8DGT - chains A and B of the 5 polymer chains in the assembly; structure by electron microscopy, 3.90 A resolution.

[Chain A]
Molecule: Serine/threonine-protein kinase B-raf
Source organism: Homo sapiens
Notes: EC 2.7.11.1
Reference sequence: P15056 (BRAF_HUMAN); residues 1-766 here = UniProt positions 1-766
Sequence (805 residues; each row starts with the number of its first residue; numbers below 1 keep their minus sign (Met-26 is residue -26)):
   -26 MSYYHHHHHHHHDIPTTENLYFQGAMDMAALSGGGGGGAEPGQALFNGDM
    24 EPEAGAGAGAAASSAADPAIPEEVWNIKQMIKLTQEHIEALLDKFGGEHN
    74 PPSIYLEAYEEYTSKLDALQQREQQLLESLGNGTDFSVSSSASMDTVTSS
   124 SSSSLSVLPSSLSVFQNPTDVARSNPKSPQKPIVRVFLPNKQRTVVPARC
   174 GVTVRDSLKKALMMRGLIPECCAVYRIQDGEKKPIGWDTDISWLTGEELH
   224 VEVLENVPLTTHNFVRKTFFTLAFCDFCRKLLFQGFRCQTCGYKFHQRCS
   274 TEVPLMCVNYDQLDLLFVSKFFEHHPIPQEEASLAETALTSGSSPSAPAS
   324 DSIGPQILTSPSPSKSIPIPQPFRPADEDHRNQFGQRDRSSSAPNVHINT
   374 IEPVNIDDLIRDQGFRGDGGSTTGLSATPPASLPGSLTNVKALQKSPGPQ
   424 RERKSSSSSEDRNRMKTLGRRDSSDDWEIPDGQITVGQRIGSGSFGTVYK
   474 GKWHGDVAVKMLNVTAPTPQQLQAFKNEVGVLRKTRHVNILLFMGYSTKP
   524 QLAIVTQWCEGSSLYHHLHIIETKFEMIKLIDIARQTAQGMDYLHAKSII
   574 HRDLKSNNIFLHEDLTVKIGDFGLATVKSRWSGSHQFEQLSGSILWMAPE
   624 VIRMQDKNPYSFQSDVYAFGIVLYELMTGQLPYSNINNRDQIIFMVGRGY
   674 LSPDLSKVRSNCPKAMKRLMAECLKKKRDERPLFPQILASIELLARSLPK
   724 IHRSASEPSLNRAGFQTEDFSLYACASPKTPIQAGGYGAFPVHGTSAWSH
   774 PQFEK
Not modelled in the structure: -26 to 150, 202-203, 283-359, 371-448, 739-778
Modified positions: Ser365 (phosphoserine; SEP); Ser729 (phosphoserine; SEP)
Construct notes: expression tag (-26 to 0, 767-778)
Metal / ion sites: Zn2+ site 1: His235, Cys261, Cys264, Cys280; Zn2+ site 2: Cys248, Cys251, His269, Cys272
Residues lining bound ligands: ATP-gamma-S (AGS; phosphothiophosphoric acid-adenylate ester): Ile463, Gly464, Ser465, Gly466, Ser467, Phe468, Gly469, Val471, Ala481, Lys483, Leu514, Thr529, Gln530, Trp531, Cys532, Asp576, Lys578, Asn580, Asn581, Phe583, Asp594
Curated features (UniProtKB/Swiss-Prot):
  - zinc finger: Thr234 to Cys280 (Phorbol-ester/DAG-type)
  - active site: Asp576 (Proton acceptor)
  - binding site (Zn(2+)): His235, Cys248, Cys251, Cys261, Cys264, His269, Cys272, Cys280
  - binding site (ATP): Ile463 to Val471, Lys483
  - site (Breakpoint for translocation to form KIAA1549-BRAF fusion protein): Asp380, Asp381, Met438, Lys439
  - modified residue: Ala2 (N-acetylalanine), Ser151 (Phosphoserine), Ser333 (Phosphoserine), Ser365 (Phosphoserine), Thr373 (Phosphothreonine), Thr396 (Phosphothreonine), Ser399 (Phosphoserine), Thr401 (Phosphothreonine), Ser446 (Phosphoserine), Ser447 (Phosphoserine), Arg671 (Omega-N-methylarginine), Ser729 (Phosphoserine), Ser750 (Phosphoserine), Thr753 (Phosphothreonine)
  - cross-link: Lys578 (Glycyl lysine isopeptide (Lys-Gly) (interchain with G-Cter in ubiquitin))
  - natural variant: Thr241 (T241M: In NS7; T241P: In CFC1 and LPRD3; T241R: In NS7), Thr244 (T244P: In CFC1), Leu245 (L245F: In CFC1), Ala246 (A246P: In CFC1), Gln257 (Q257R: In CFC1), Gln262 (Q262K: In CFC1), Glu275 (E275K: In CFC1), Arg462 (R462I: In CRC), Ile463 (I463S: In CRC), Gly464 (G464E: In CRC; G464V: In a colorectal cancer cell line), Gly466 (G466A: In melanoma; G466E: In melanoma; G466V: In LNCR), Ser467 (S467A: In CFC1), 19 further natural variant entries in UniProt
  - mutagenesis: Met53 (M53D: Reduces interaction with KSR1 and MAP2K1 and thus phosphorylation of MAP2K1), Lys88 (K88E: Reduces interaction with KSR1 and MAP2K1 and thus phosphorylation of MAP2K1), Lys483 (K483S: Reduces kinase activity with MAP2K1), Arg509 (R509H: Loss of MAP2K1-mediated-BRAF-KSR1 dimerization), Lys578 (K578R: Blocks EGF-induced ubiquitination and ERK activation), Ile666 (I666R: No effect on MAP2K1-mediated-BRAF-KSR1 dimerization, however loss of BRAF-mediated phosphorylation of MAP2K1), Arg671 (R671K: Increased kinase activity and stability in response to EGF treatment)
What the authors report for this chain:
  - post-translational modification sites: Ser151 (citing earlier work)

[Chain B]
Molecule: Dual specificity mitogen-activated protein kinase kinase 1
Source organism: Homo sapiens
Notes: EC 2.7.12.2
Reference sequence: Q02750 (MP2K1_HUMAN); residues 1-392 here = UniProt positions 1-392
Sequence (414 residues; numbered -21 to 392; the number before each row is that of its first residue; numbers below 1 keep their minus sign (Met-21 is residue -21)):
   -21 MGSSHHHHHHSAVDENLYFQGGMPKKKPTPIQLNPAPDGSAVNGTSSAET
    29 NLEALQKKLEELELDEQQRKRLEAFLTQKQKVGELKDDDFEKISELGAGN
    79 GGVVFKVSHKPSGLVMARKLIHLEIKPAIRNQIIRELQVLHECNSPYIVG
   129 FYGAFYSDGEISICMEHMDGGSLDQVLKKAGRIPEQILGKVSIAVIKGLT
   179 YLREKHKIMHRDVKPSNILVNSRGEIKLCDFGVSGQLIDAMANAFVGTRS
   229 YMSPERLQGTHYSVQSDIWSMGLSLVEMAVGRYPIPPPDAKELELMFGCQ
   279 VEGDAAETPPRPRTPGRPLSSYGMDSRPPMAIFELLDYIVNEPPPKLPSG
   329 VFSLEFQDFVNKCLIKNPAERADLKQLMVHAFIKRSDAEEVDFAGWLCST
   379 IGLNQPSTPTHAAG
Not modelled in the structure: -21 to 42, 275-306, 386-392
Construct notes: expression tag (-21 to 0); engineered mutation Ala218 (Ser in Q02750), Ala222 (Ser in Q02750)
Metal / ion sites: Mg2+: Asn195, Asp208 (together with ATP-gamma-S)
Residues lining bound ligands:
  - ATP-gamma-S (AGS; phosphothiophosphoric acid-adenylate ester): Leu74, Gly75, Ala76, Gly77, Asn78, Gly80, Val82, Ala95, Lys97, Met143, Glu144, Met146, Ser150, Gln153, Asp190, Lys192, Ser194, Asn195, Leu197, Asp208
  - LCJ (5-[(2-fluoro-4-iodophenyl)amino]-N-(2-hydroxyethoxy)imidazo[1,5-a]pyridine-6-carboxamide): Asn78, Gly79, Gly80, Lys97, Ile99, Leu115, Leu118, Ile141, Met143, Cys207, Asp208, Phe209, Gly210, Val211, Ser212, Leu215, Ile216, Met219
Curated features (UniProtKB/Swiss-Prot):
  - region: Glu270 to Pro307 (RAF1-binding)
  - active site: Asp190 (Proton acceptor)
  - binding site (ATP): Leu74 to Val82, Lys97, Met143 to Met146, Ser150 to Gln153, Lys192 to Asn195, Asp208
  - binding site (U0126): Lys97, Asp208 to Val211
  - binding site (K-252a): Glu144 to Met146, Ser194
  - site: Pro8, Ile9 (Cleavage)
  - modified residue: Thr286 (Phosphothreonine), Thr292 (Phosphothreonine), Ser298 (Phosphoserine)
  - natural variant: Phe53 (F53S: In CFC3), Gln56 (Q56P: In MEL), Lys57 (K57E: In MEL; K57N: In MEL), Gly128 (G128V: In CFC3), Tyr130 (Y130C: In CFC3)
  - mutagenesis: Lys97 (K97A: Loss of catalytic activity. Strongly reduces phosphorylation upon UV irradiation; K97R: Loss of catalytic activity. No effect on BRAF-KSR1 or BRAF-KSR2 dimerization), Ser150 (S150A: No loss of activity), Ser212 (S212A: No loss of activity), Met219 (M219V: Increases interaction with KSR1 and BRAF; M219W: Increases interaction with KSR1 and BRAF; when associated with L-220), Ala220 (A220L: Increases interaction with KSR1 and BRAF; when associated with w-219), Asn221 (N221Y: Increases interaction with KSR1 and BRAF), Phe311 (F311S: Loss of interaction with BRAF and KSR1. Loss of BRAF-KSR1 dimerization)

[Interface between chain A and chain B]
Pairs across the interface (59; chain A residue first):
  Lys154(A) - Glu233(B)
  Lys154(A) - Pro346(B)
  Arg172(A) - Gln236(B)
  Arg172(A) - Gly237(B)
  Cys173(A) - Thr238(B)  hydrogen bond
  Gly466(A) - Phe223(B)
  Ser467(A) - Phe223(B)
  Tyr538(A) - Glu102(B)  hydrogen bond (side chain-backbone)
  Tyr538(A) - Asn221(B)
  His542(A) - Lys104(B)
  Ile543(A) - Glu102(B)
  Ile543(A) - Ile103(B)
  Ile543(A) - Lys104(B)
  Ile543(A) - Pro105(B)
  Glu545(A) - Lys104(B)  salt bridge
  Asn580(A) - Glu102(B)  hydrogen bond
  Gln612(A) - Thr226(B)
  Leu613(A) - Val224(B)
  Leu613(A) - Ile310(B)  hydrophobic
  Ser614(A) - Val224(B)
  Gly615(A) - Phe223(B)
  Gly615(A) - Val224(B)
  Ser616(A) - Asn221(B)
  Ser616(A) - Phe223(B)
  Ile617(A) - Ala222(B)
  Ile617(A) - Val224(B)  hydrophobic
  Leu618(A) - Ala220(B)
  Leu618(A) - Asn221(B)
  Trp619(A) - Asn221(B)
  Ile625(A) - Phe311(B)
  Arg626(A) - Ala309(B)
  Arg626(A) - Phe311(B)
  Met627(A) - Ala309(B)  hydrophobic
  Gln628(A) - Phe311(B)
  Gln628(A) - Glu312(B)
  Leu654(A) - Asn221(B)
  Ile659(A) - Asp217(B)
  Ile659(A) - Ala220(B)
  Asn660(A) - Ile216(B)
  Asn660(A) - Asp217(B)
  Asn661(A) - Arg234(B)  hydrogen bond
  Arg662(A) - Ala222(B)
  Asp663(A) - Ser228(B)  hydrogen bond
  Asp663(A) - Met230(B)
  Asp663(A) - Leu235(B)
  Asp663(A) - Leu314(B)
  Gln664(A) - Arg234(B)
  Gln664(A) - Gly237(B)  hydrogen bond (side chain-backbone)
  Ile665(A) - Ala220(B)
  Ile666(A) - Val224(B)  hydrophobic
  Ile666(A) - Leu314(B)  hydrophobic
  Phe667(A) - Leu235(B)
  Phe667(A) - Gln236(B)
  Phe667(A) - Phe311(B)
  Phe667(A) - Leu314(B)  hydrophobic
  Phe667(A) - Val318(B)  hydrophobic
  Met668(A) - Leu235(B)
  Gly670(A) - Phe311(B)
  Arg671(A) - Phe311(B)
Also at the interface, not in a pair above, chain A (38 interface residues in all): Ile463, Lys578, Met620
Also at the interface, not in a pair above, chain B (33 interface residues in all): His100, Lys192, Gly213, Met219, Gly225, Asp315

[Summary]
Chain A and chain B form an interface of 38 and 33 residues respectively, with 6 hydrogen bonds and 1 salt
bridge. Among the polar pairs are Glu545(A)-Lys104(B), Cys173(A)-Thr238(B) and Tyr538(A)-Glu102(B). Bound to
chain A: ATP-gamma-S. Chain B binds ATP-gamma-S and compound LCJ. The paper reports a modification site at
Ser151(A).
Chain A is Serine/threonine-protein kinase B-raf and chain B is Dual specificity mitogen-activated protein
kinase kinase 1, both from Homo sapiens; the structure, Cryo-EM structure of a RAS/RAF complex (state 2), was
determined by electron microscopy, deposited together with 8DGS.
